2N8R - chains C and D of the 4 polymer chains in the assembly; structure by solution NMR.

# Chain C
Molecule: Collagen triple helix repeat family protein
Sequence (36 residues; numbered 37 to 72; the number before each row is that of its first residue):
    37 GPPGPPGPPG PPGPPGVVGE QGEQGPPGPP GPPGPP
Modified / non-standard residues: P39, P42, P45, P48, P63, P66, P69, P72 (4-hydroxyproline; HYP)

# Chain D
Molecule: Collagen triple helix repeat family protein
Sequence (36 residues; each row starts with the number of its first residue):
    73 GPPGPPGPPG PPGPPGVVGE QGEQGPPGPP GPPGPP
Modified / non-standard residues: P75, P78, P81, P84, P99, P102, P105, P108 (4-hydroxyproline; HYP)
Bound ions: Zn2+: P87, G88 (shared with 3 residues of chain A)

# Chain C / chain D interface
Residue-residue contacts (62; chain C residue first):
  G37(C) with P74(D)
  P38(C) with G73(D); P74(D)
  P39(C) with P74(D)
  G40(C) with P74(D); G76(D); P77(D)
  P41(C) with G76(D); P77(D)
  P42(C) with P77(D)
  G43(C) with P77(D); G79(D); P80(D)
  P44(C) with G79(D); P80(D)
  P45(C) with P80(D)
  G46(C) with P80(D); G82(D); P83(D)
  P47(C) with G82(D)
  P48(C) with P83(D)
  G49(C) with P83(D); G85(D)
  P50(C) with G85(D)
  P51(C) with P86(D)
  G52(C) with P86(D); P87(D); G88(D)
  V53(C) with G88(D)
  V54(C) with V89(D); G91(D)
  G55(C) with V89(D); G91(D)
  E56(C) with G91(D)
  Q57(C) with G91(D); E92(D)
  G58(C) with G91(D); E92(D); G94(D)
  E59(C) with G94(D)
  Q60(C) with E95(D)
  G61(C) with E95(D); G97(D); P98(D)
  P62(C) with G97(D)
  P63(C) with P98(D)
  G64(C) with P98(D); G100(D); P101(D)
  P65(C) with G100(D)
  P66(C) with P101(D)
  G67(C) with P101(D); P102(D); G103(D); P104(D)
  P68(C) with G103(D)
  P69(C) with P104(D)
  G70(C) with P104(D); G106(D); P107(D)
  P71(C) with G106(D)
  P72(C) with P107(D)
Other interface residues (no listed pair), chain D (32 interface residues in all): P81, V90, Q93, Q96, P99, P105

# Summary
The interface between chain C and chain D involves 36 residues on one side and 32 on the other. P87(D) and
G88(D) coordinate Zn2+.
Both chains are Collagen triple helix repeat family protein. Entry 2N8R (Productive complex between MMP-12 and
synthetic triple-helical collagen, revealed through paramagnetic NMR) was determined by solution NMR.
